PDB entry 5C3E | X-ray diffraction, 3.70 A resolution | chains B and R of the 15 polymer chains in the assembly

# Chain B
Molecule: DNA-directed RNA polymerase II subunit RPB2
From: Saccharomyces cerevisiae (strain ATCC 204508 / S288c)
Notes: EC 2.7.7.6
UniProt: P08518 (RPB2_YEAST); residues 1-1224 here = UniProt positions 1-1224
Sequence (1224 residues; row label = number of the first residue in the row):
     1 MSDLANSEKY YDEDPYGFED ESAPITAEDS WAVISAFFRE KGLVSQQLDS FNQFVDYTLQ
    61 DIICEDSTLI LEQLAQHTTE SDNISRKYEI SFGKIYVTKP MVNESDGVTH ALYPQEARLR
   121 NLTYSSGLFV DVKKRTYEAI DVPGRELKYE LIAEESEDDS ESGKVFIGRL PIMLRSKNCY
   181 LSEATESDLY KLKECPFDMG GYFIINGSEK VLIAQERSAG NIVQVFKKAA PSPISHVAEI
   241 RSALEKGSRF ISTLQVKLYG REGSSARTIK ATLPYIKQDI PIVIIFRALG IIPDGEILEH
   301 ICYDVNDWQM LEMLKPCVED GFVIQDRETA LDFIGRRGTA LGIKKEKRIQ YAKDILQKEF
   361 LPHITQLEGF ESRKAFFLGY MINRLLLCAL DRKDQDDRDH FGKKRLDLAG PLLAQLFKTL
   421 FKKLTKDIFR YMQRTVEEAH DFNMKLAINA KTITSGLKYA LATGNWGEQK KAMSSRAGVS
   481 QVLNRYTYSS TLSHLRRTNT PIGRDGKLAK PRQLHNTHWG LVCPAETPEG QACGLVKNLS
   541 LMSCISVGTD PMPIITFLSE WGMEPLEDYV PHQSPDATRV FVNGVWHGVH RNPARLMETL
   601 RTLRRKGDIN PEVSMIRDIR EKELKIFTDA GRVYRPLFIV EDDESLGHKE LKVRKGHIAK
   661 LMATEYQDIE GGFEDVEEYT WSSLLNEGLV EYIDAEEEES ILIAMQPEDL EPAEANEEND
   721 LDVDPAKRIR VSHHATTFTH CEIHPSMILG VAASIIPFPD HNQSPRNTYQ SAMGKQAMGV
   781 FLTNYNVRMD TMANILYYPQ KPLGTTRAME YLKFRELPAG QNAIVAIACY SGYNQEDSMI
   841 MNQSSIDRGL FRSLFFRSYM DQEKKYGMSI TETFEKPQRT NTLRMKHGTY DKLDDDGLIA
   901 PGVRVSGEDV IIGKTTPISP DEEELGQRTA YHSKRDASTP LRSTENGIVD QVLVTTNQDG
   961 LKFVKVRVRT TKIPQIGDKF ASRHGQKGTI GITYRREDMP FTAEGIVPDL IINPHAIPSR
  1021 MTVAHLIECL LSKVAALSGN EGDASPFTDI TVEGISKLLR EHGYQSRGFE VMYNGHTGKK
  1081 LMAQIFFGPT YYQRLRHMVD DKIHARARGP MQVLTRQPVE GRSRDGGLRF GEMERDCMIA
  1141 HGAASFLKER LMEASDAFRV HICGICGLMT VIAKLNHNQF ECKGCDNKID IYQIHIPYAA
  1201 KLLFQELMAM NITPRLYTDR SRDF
Unresolved in the structure: 1-19, 74-83, 154-159, 262-263, 344-346, 669-677, 715-725, 731-734, 920-922
Metal / ion sites: Zn2+: Cys1163, Cys1182, Cys1185

# Chain R
Molecule: Synthetic RNA
Sequence (9 nucleotides; numbered 2 to 10; the number before each row is that of its first residue):
     2 UCGAGAGGA
Metal / ion sites: Mg2+: A10 (shared with 1 residue of chain A)

# Interface between chain B and chain R
Pairs across the interface (14; chain B residue first):
  Ala477(B) - A5(R)  sugar contact
  Ala477(B) - G6(R)  sugar contact
  Gln481(B) - G6(R)  phosphate contact
  Gln481(B) - A7(R)  hydrogen bond to the phosphate
  Gln531(B) - G8(R)  base contact
  Gln531(B) - G9(R)  base contact
  Gln776(B) - G8(R)  phosphate contact
  Gln776(B) - G9(R)  phosphate contact
  Lys979(B) - G9(R)  hydrogen bond to the phosphate
  Lys979(B) - A10(R)  salt bridge to the phosphate
  Lys987(B) - A10(R)  salt bridge to the phosphate
  Arg1096(B) - G8(R)  sugar contact
  His1097(B) - G9(R)  sugar contact
  Val1113(B) - U2(R)  phosphate contact
Interface residues without a listed pair, chain B (14 interface residues in all): Gly478, Arg497, Asn499, Ala772, Gln1112

# Overview
14 residues of chain B and 7 residues of chain R are in contact; the contacts include 2 hydrogen bonds and 2
salt bridges. Polar contacts include Gln481(B)-A7(R), Lys979(B)-G9(R) and Lys979(B)-A10(R). Cys1163(B),
Cys1182(B) and Cys1185(B) form the Zn2+ site.
Here chain B is DNA-directed RNA polymerase II subunit RPB2 (Saccharomyces cerevisiae (strain ATCC 204508 /
S288c)) and chain R is Synthetic RNA. Entry 5C3E (Crystal structure of a transcribing RNA Polymerase II
complex reveals a complete transcription bubble) was determined by X-ray diffraction (same publication as
5C44, 5C4A, 5C4J and 5C4X).
